Entry 6X62 (electron microscopy, 3.50 A resolution); this record covers chains P and CX of the 117 polymer chains in the assembly.

[Chain P]
Protein: Type IV secretion system unknown protein fragment
Source organism: Legionella pneumophila
Chain sequence (579 residues; numbered -329 to 249; the number before each row is that of its first residue; numbers below 1 keep their minus sign (Ala-329 is residue -329)):
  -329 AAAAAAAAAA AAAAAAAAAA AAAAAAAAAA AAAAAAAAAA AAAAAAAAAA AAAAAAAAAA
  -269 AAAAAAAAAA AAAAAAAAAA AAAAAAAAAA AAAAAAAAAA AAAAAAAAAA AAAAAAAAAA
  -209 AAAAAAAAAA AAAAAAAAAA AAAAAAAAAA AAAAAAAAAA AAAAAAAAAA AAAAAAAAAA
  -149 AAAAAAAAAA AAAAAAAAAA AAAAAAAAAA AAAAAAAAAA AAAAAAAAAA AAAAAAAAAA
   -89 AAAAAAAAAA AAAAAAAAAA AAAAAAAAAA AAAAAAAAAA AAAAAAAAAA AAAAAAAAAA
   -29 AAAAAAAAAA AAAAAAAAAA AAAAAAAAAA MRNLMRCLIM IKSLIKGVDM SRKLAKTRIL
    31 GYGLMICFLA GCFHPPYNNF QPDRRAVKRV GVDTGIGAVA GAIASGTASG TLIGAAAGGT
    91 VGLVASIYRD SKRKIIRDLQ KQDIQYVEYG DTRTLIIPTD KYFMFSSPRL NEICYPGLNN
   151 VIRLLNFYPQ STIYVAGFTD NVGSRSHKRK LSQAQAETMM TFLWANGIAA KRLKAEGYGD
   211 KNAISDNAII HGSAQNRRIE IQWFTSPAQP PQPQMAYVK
Not modelled in the structure: -329 to 98, 235-249

[Chain CX]
Protein: Type IV secretion system unknown protein fragment
Source organism: Legionella pneumophila
Chain sequence (579 residues; row label = number of the first residue in the row):
     7 AAAAAAAAAA AAAAAAAAAA AAAAAAAAAA AAAAAAAAAA AAAAAAAAAA AAAAAAAAAA
    67 AAAAAAAAAA AAAAAAAAAA AAAAAAAAAA AAAAAAAAAA AAAAAAAAAA AAAAAAAAAA
   127 AAAAAAAAAA AAAAAAAAAA AAAAAAAAAA AAAAAAAAAA AAAAAAAAAA AAAAAAAAAA
   187 AAAAAAAAAA AAAAAAAAAA AAAAAAAAAA AAAAAAAAAA AAAAAAAAAA AAAAAAAAAA
   247 AAAAAAAAAA AAAAAAAAAA AAAAAAAAAA AAAAAAAAAA AAAAAAAAAA AAAAAAAAAA
   307 AAAAAAAAAA AAAAAAAAAA AAAAAAAAAA MRNLMRCLIM IKSLIKGVDM SRKLAKTRIL
   367 GYGLMICFLA GCFHPPYNNF QPDRRAVKRV GVDTGIGAVA GAIASGTASG TLIGAAAGGT
   427 VGLVASIYRD SKRKIIRDLQ KQDIQYVEYG DTRTLIIPTD KYFMFSSPRL NEICYPGLNN
   487 VIRLLNFYPQ STIYVAGFTD NVGSRSHKRK LSQAQAETMM TFLWANGIAA KRLKAEGYGD
   547 KNAISDNAII HGSAQNRRIE IQWFTSPAQP PQPQMAYVK
Not modelled in the structure: 235-585

[Chain P / chain CX interface]
Contacting residue pairs (20):
  Pro138(P) with Ala229(CX); Ala230(CX)
  Arg139(P) with Ala232(CX); Ala233(CX); Ala234(CX)
  Ala184(P) with Ala230(CX)
  Glu187(P) with Ala183(CX); Ala184(CX); Ala202(CX)
  Thr188(P) with Ala204(CX)
  Thr191(P) with Ala186(CX); Ala204(CX)
  Trp194(P) with Ala168(CX); Ala169(CX); Ala170(CX), hydrophobic; Ala186(CX); Ala187(CX); Ala188(CX)
  Ala195(P) with Ala188(CX), hydrophobic
  Lys201(P) with Ala147(CX)
Interface residues without a listed pair, chain P (12 interface residues in all): Ser136, Ser137, Lys180
Interface residues without a listed pair, chain CX (18 interface residues in all): Ala185, Ala206

[Summary]
12 residues of chain P face 18 of chain CX across their interface.
Both chains are Type IV secretion system unknown protein fragment (Legionella pneumophila). Entry 6X62
(Legionella pneumophila Dot T4SS OMC) was determined by electron microscopy together with 6X66, 6X64 and 6X65
from the same study.
